PDB entry 9ITL | electron microscopy, 3.31 A resolution | chains G and R of the 26 polymer chains in the assembly

== Chain G ==
Molecule: ATP synthase gamma chain
From: Chloroflexus aurantiacus J-10-fl
UniProt: A9WGS5 (ATPG_CHLAA); residues 1-290 here = UniProt positions 1-290
Chain sequence (290 residues; each row starts with the number of its first residue):
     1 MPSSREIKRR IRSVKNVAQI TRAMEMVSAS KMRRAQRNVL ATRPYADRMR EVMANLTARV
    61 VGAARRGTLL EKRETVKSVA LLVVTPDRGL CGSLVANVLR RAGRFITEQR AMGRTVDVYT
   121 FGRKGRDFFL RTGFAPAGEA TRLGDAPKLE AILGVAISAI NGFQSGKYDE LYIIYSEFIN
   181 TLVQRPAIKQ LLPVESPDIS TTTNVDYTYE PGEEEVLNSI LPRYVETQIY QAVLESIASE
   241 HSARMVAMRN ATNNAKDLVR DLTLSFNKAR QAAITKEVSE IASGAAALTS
Disordered / not traced: 1, 287-290

== Chain R ==
Molecule: ATP synthase epsilon chain
From: Chloroflexus aurantiacus J-10-fl
UniProt: A9WGS3 (ATPE_CHLAA); residue numbers follow UniProt; this construct covers 1-139
Chain sequence (139 residues; row label = number of the first residue in the row):
     1 MPIHLEIVTA ERVILSDDVD MISAPTKDGR VGILPRHAPL MTILEPGELD IIKNGERTPF
    61 AVSGGFMEVL PHRVTILADT VERADEIDEA RAEQARAEAE ARRREAQSER DMALAEAKLR
   121 KEMVRLRVAQ LHKIKRRQS
Disordered / not traced: 1, 132-139

== Chain G / chain R interface ==
Pairs across the interface - 59 pairs, chain G then chain R:
  Arg-10(G) / Gln-130(R)  hydrogen bond (side chain-backbone)
  Arg-10(G) / Leu-131(R)  hydrogen bond (side chain-backbone)
  Ser-13(G) / Val-128(R)
  Asn-16(G) / Arg-120(R)
  Val-17(G) / Lys-121(R)  hydrogen bond (backbone-side chain)
  Ile-20(G) / Arg-120(R)
  Ile-20(G) / Lys-121(R)
  Thr-21(G) / Lys-121(R)
  Met-24(G) / Leu-114(R)  hydrophobic
  Met-24(G) / Ala-117(R)  hydrophobic
  Lys-31(G) / Arg-110(R)
  Lys-31(G) / Leu-114(R)
  Ala-41(G) / Glu-11(R)
  Thr-42(G) / Ala-10(R)  hydrogen bond (side chain-backbone)
  Pro-44(G) / Val-8(R)
  Pro-44(G) / Val-13(R)  hydrophobic
  Tyr-45(G) / Val-8(R)
  Tyr-45(G) / Thr-9(R)
  Tyr-45(G) / Ala-10(R)
  Tyr-45(G) / Asp-79(R)  hydrogen bond
  Arg-48(G) / Glu-6(R)  salt bridge
  Arg-48(G) / Thr-75(R)
  Val-52(G) / Met-41(R)  hydrophobic
  Val-52(G) / Glu-68(R)
  Val-52(G) / Leu-77(R)  hydrophobic
  Asn-55(G) / Glu-68(R)
  Arg-88(G) / Leu-114(R)
  Arg-88(G) / Lys-118(R)
  Leu-90(G) / Lys-118(R)
  Arg-142(G) / Asp-111(R)  salt bridge
  Asp-145(G) / Ala-106(R)
  Asp-145(G) / Arg-110(R)  salt bridge
  Leu-149(G) / Ala-10(R)  hydrophobic
  Leu-149(G) / Glu-11(R)  hydrogen bond (backbone-side chain)
  Val-205(G) / Pro-39(R)  hydrophobic
  Val-205(G) / Leu-70(R)  hydrophobic
  Asp-206(G) / Pro-39(R)
  Tyr-207(G) / Leu-40(R)
  Tyr-207(G) / Met-41(R)
  Tyr-207(G) / Glu-68(R)  hydrogen bond
  Tyr-207(G) / Leu-70(R)  hydrophobic
  Thr-208(G) / Leu-40(R)
  Thr-208(G) / Met-41(R)
  Tyr-209(G) / Met-41(R)  hydrophobic
  Glu-210(G) / Thr-26(R)
  Glu-210(G) / Asp-28(R)
  Glu-210(G) / Thr-42(R)
  Pro-211(G) / Lys-27(R)
  Pro-211(G) / Thr-42(R)
  Pro-211(G) / Ile-43(R)  hydrophobic
  Glu-215(G) / Ile-43(R)
  Val-216(G) / Met-41(R)  hydrophobic
  Val-216(G) / Ile-43(R)  hydrophobic
  Ser-219(G) / Ile-43(R)
  Ser-219(G) / Phe-66(R)
  Ile-220(G) / Phe-66(R)  hydrophobic
  Arg-223(G) / Asp-79(R)  salt bridge
  Tyr-230(G) / Ala-10(R)
  Leu-262(G) / Leu-131(R)  hydrophobic
Also at the interface, not in a pair above, chain G (39 interface residues in all): Glu-6, Met-49, Leu-56, Gly-144, Lys-148
Also at the interface, not in a pair above, chain R (37 interface residues in all): Arg-12, Val-69, Ala-78, Gln-107, Val-124, Arg-125

== Summary ==
39 residues of chain G and 37 residues of chain R are in contact; the contacts include 7 hydrogen bonds and 4
salt bridges. Polar contacts include Arg-48(G)/Glu-6(R), Arg-142(G)/Asp-111(R) and Asp-145(G)/Arg-110(R).
Chain G is ATP synthase gamma chain and chain R is ATP synthase epsilon chain, both from Chloroflexus
aurantiacus J-10-fl; the structure, Chloroflexus aurantiacus ATP synthase, state 3, was determined by electron
microscopy, deposited together with 9ITJ, 9ITK, 9ITM, 9ITN, 9ITO, 9ITP and 11 further entries.
